PDB entry 5IVW | electron microscopy, 10.00 A resolution (very low resolution: no residue pairs are listed; an interface is given only as per-side residue counts) | chains V and 2 of the 8 polymer chains in the assembly

[Chain V]
Molecule: TFIIH basal transcription factor complex helicase XPB subunit
Source organism: Homo sapiens
Notes: EC 3.6.4.12
UniProtKB: P19447 (ERCC3_HUMAN); residue numbers follow UniProt; this construct covers 1-782
Amino-acid sequence (782 residues; each row starts with the number of its first residue):
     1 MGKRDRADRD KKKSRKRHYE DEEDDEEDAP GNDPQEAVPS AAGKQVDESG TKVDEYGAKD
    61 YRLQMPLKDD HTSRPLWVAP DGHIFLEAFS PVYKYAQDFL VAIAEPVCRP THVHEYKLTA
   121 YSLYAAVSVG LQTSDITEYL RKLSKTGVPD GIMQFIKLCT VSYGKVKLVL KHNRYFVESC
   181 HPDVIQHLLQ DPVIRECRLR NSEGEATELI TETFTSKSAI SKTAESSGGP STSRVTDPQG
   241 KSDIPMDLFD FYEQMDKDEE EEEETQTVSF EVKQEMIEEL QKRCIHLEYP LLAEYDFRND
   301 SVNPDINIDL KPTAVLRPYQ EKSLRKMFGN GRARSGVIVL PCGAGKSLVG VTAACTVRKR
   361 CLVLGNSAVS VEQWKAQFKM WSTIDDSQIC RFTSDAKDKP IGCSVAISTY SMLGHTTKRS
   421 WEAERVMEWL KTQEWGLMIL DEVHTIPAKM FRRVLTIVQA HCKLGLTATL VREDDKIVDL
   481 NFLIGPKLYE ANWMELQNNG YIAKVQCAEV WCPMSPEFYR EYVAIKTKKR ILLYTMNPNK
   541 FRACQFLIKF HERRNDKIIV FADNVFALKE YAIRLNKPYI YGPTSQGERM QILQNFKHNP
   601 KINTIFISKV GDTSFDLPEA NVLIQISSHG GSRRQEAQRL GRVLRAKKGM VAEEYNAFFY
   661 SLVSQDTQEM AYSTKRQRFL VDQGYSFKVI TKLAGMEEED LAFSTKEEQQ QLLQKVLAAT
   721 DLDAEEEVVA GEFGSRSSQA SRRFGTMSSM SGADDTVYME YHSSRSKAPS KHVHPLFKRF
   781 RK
Disordered / not traced: 1-243, 719-782
UniProt features mapped onto this chain:
  - motif: Arg6 to His18 (Nuclear localization signal), Asp441 to His444 (DEVH box)
  - binding site (ATP): Leu340 to Ser347, Arg642, Arg645
  - modified residue (Phosphoserine): Ser686, Ser751
  - natural variant: Phe99 (F99S: In XP-B), Thr119 (T119P: In TTD2), Lys418 (K418Q: In a breast cancer sample)
  - mutagenesis: Lys346 (K346R: Dominant-negative effect on transcription and NER, induces chromatin collapse, probably has no ATPase activity. No transcriptional activity of the reconstituted TFIIH complex ...), Thr469 (T469A: Very low 3'-5' helicase activity, wild-type ATPase activity, opens damaged DNA, nearly wild-type NER activity in vivo, 50% decreased transcription in vitro), Gln638 (Q638A: Very low 3'-5' helicase activity, wild-type ATPase activity, wild-type damaged DNA removal, 80% decreased transcription (all in vitro)), Ser751 (S751A: Restores NER in XPB/ERCC3-defective cells, does not inhibit 5'-incision by ERCC1-XPF, wild-type transcription and helicase activities ...), Lys782 (Impairs protein folding)

[Chain 2]
Molecule: General transcription factor IIH subunit 4
Source organism: Homo sapiens
UniProtKB: Q92759 (TF2H4_HUMAN); residues 1-462 here = UniProt positions 1-462
Amino-acid sequence (462 residues; numbered 1 to 462; the number before each row is that of its first residue):
     1 MESTPSRGLN RVHLQCRNLQ EFLGGLSPGV LDRLYGHPAT CLAVFRELPS LAKNWVMRML
    61 FLEQPLPQAA VALWVKKEFS KAQEESTGLL SGLRIWHTQL LPGGLQGLIL NPIFRQNLRI
   121 ALLGGGKAWS DDTSQLGPDK HARDVPSLDK YAEERWEVVL HFMVGSPSAA VSQDLAQLLS
   181 QAGLMKSTEP GEPPCITSAG FQFLLLDTPA QLWYFMLQYL QTAQSRGMDL VEILSFLFQL
   241 SFSTLGKDYS VEGMSDSLLN FLQHLREFGL VFQRKRKSRR YYPTRLAINL SSGVSGAGGT
   301 VHQPGFIVVE TNYRLYAYTE SELQIALIAL FSEMLYRFPN MVVAQVTRES VQQAIASGIT
   361 AQQIIHFLRT RAHPVMLKQT PVLPPTITDQ IRLWELERDR LRFTEGVLYN QFLSQVDFEL
   421 LLAHARELGV LVFENSAKRL MVVTPAGHSD VKRFWKRQKH SS
Disordered / not traced: 1-27, 63-75, 102-116, 142-158, 275-387, 460-462

[Chain V / chain 2 interface]
At this resolution (10 A) residue pairs are not listed: 6 residues of chain V and 5 of chain 2 lie at the interface.

[In short]
6 residues of chain V and 5 residues of chain 2 are in contact. Curated annotation (UniProt) lists 10
ATP-binding residues and 5 mutagenesis sites on chain V.
Chain V is TFIIH basal transcription factor complex helicase XPB subunit and chain 2 is General transcription
factor IIH subunit 4, both from Homo sapiens; the structure, Human core TFIIH bound to DNA within the PIC, was
determined by electron microscopy.
